Entry 6CAR (X-ray diffraction, 3.40 A resolution); this record covers chains A and N of the 23 polymer chains in the assembly.

# Chain A
Molecule: 16S Ribosomal RNA rRNA
Organism: Thermus thermophilus HB8
Sequence (1517 nucleotides; numbered 5 to 1544 plus 19 insertion-coded residues; 42 numbers in that range are skipped by the numbering (no residue carries them; nothing is unmodelled there); the number before each row is that of its first residue; a row labelled like 190A-190L holds insertion residues (190A, then the next letters in order)):
     5 UGGAGAGUCUGAUCCUGGCUCAGGGUGAACGCUGGCGGCGUGCCUAAGAC
    55 AUGCAAGUCGUGCGGG
    73 CCGCGGGGUUUU
    88 ACUCCG
    95 UGGUC
   101 AGCGGCGGACGGGUGAGUAACGCGUGGGU
  129A G
   130 ACCUACCCGGAAGAGGGGGACAACCCGGGGAAACUCGGGCUAAUCCCCCA
   180 UGUGGACCCGC
190A-190L CCCUUGGGGUGU
   191 GUCCAAAGGGCUUU
   216 GCCCGCUUCCGGAUGGGCCCGCGUCCCAUCAGCUAGUUGGUGGGGUAAUG
   266 GCCCACCAAGGCGACGACGGGUAGCCGGUCUGAGAGGAUGGCCGGCCACA
   316 GGGGCACUGAGACACGGGCCCCACUCCUACGGGAGGCAGCAGUUAGGAAU
   366 CUUCCGCAAUGGGCGCAAGCCUGACGGAGCGACGCCGCUUGGAGGAAGAA
   416 GCCCUUCGGGGUGUAAACUCCUGAA
   442 CCCGGGACGAAACCCCCGACGA
   474 GGGGACUGACGGUACCGGG
   494 GUAAUAGCGCCGGCCAACUCCGUGCCAGCAGCCXCGGUAAUACGGAGGGC
   544 GCGAGCGUUACCCGGAUUCACUGGGCGUAAAGGGCGUGUAGGCGGCCUGG
   594 GGCGUCCCAUGUGAAAGACCACGGCUCAACCGUGGGGGAGCGUGGGAUAC
   644 GCUCAGGCUAGACGGUGGGAGAGGGUGGUGGAAUUCCCGGAGUAGCGGUG
   694 AAAUGCGCAGAUACCGGGAGGAACGCCGAUGGCGAAGGCAGCCACCUGGU
   744 CCACCCGUGACGCUGAGGCGCGAAAGCGUGGGGAGCAAACCGGAUUAGAU
   794 ACCCGGGUAGUCCACGCCCUAAACGAUGCGCGCUAGGUCUCUGGGUCU
   848 CCUGGGGGCCGAAGCUAACGCGUUAAGCGCGCCGCCUGGGGAGUACGGCC
   898 GCAAGGCUGAAACUCAAAGGAAUUGACGGGGGCCCGCACAAGCGGUGGAG
   948 CAUGUGGUUUAAUUCGAAGXAACGCGAAGAACCUUACCAGGCCUUGACAU
   998 GCUAGG
 1003A G
  1004 AACCCGGGUGAAAGCCUGGGGUGCCCC
1030A-1030D GCGA
  1031 GGGGAGCCCUAGCACAGGUGCUGCAUGGCCGUCGUCAGCUCGUGCCGUGA
  1081 GGUGUUGGGUUAAGUCCCGCAACGAGCGCAACCCCCGCCGUUAGUUGCCA
  1131 GCGGUUCGGCCGGGCACUCUAACGGGACUGCCCGCGAAA
  1171 GCGGGAGGAAGGAGGGGACGACGUCUGGUCAGCAUGGCCCUUACGGCCUG
  1221 GGCGACACACGUGCUACAAUGCCCACUACAAAGCGAUGCCACCCGGCAAC
  1271 GGGGAGCUAAUCGCAAAAAGGUGGGCCCAGUUCGGAUUGGGGUCUGCAAC
  1321 CCGACCCCAUGAAGCCGGAAUCGCUAGUAAUCGCGGAUCAG
 1361A C
  1362 CAUGCCGCGGUGAAUACGUUCCCGGGCCUUGUACACACXGCCXGUXACGC
  1412 CAUGGGAGCGGGCUCUACCCGAAGUCGCCGGG
  1446 AGCCUACGGG
  1459 CAGGCGCCGAGGGUAGGGCCCGUGACUGGGGCGAAGUCGUAACAAGGUAG
  1509 CUGUACCGGAAGGUGCGGCUGGAUCACCUCCUUUCU
Unresolved in the structure: 1533-1538
Sequence notes: conflict C13 (U131313 in 55771382)
Modified / non-standard residues: PSU (pseudouridine-5'-monophosphate) at position 516, G7M (N7-methyl-guanosine-5'-monophosphate) at position 527, M2G (N2-dimethylguanosine-5'-monophosphate) at position 966, 5MC (5-methylcytidine-5'-monophosphate) at position 967, 2MG (2N-methylguanosine-5'-monophosphate) at position 1207, 5MC (5-methylcytidine-5'-monophosphate) at position 1400, 4OC (4n,o2'-methylcytidine-5'-monophosphate) at position 1402, 5MC (5-methylcytidine-5'-monophosphate) at position 1404, 5MC (5-methylcytidine-5'-monophosphate) at position 1407, UR3 (3-methyluridine-5'-monophoshate) at position 1498, MA6 (6N-dimethyladenosine-5'-monophoshate) at position 1518, MA6 (6N-dimethyladenosine-5'-monophoshate) at position 1519, PSU (pseudouridine-5'-monophosphate) at position 1540, PSU (pseudouridine-5'-monophosphate) at position 1541
Ion coordination: Mg2+ site 1 near G21 (its only coordinating residue here); Mg2+ site 2: C48, G115; Mg2+ site 3 near A59 (its only coordinating residue here); Mg2+ site 4: G61, U62; Mg2+ site 5: G70, U98; Mg2+ site 6: G107, G326; Mg2+ site 7: A109, G331; Mg2+ site 8: G117, G289; Mg2+ site 9: C121, G124, U125; Mg2+ site 10 near G146 (its only coordinating residue here); Mg2+ site 11 near A149 (its only coordinating residue here); Mg2+ site 12 near C175 (its only coordinating residue here); 90 more Mg2+ sites not listed
Ligand contacts: Sisomicin (SIS; (1S,2S,3R,4S,6R)-4,6-diamino-3-{[(2S,3R)-3-amino-6-(aminomethyl)-3,4-dihydro-2H-pyran-2-yl]oxy}-2-hydroxycyclohexyl 3-deoxy-4-C-methyl-3-(methylamino)-beta-L-arabinopyranoside): 5MC_1404, G1405, U1406, 5MC_1407, A1408, C1409, G1491, A1493, G1494, U1495, C1496
From the paper describing this entry:
  - binding site for Sisomicin: G1405, U1406, G1491, A1493, G1494, U1495
  - conformationally variable residues (side-chain flip): A1492, A1493

# Chain N
Name: 30S ribosomal protein S14 type Z
Organism: Thermus thermophilus (strain HB8 / ATCC 27634 / DSM 579)
Reference sequence: P0DOY6 (RS14Z_THET8); residue numbers follow UniProt; this construct covers 2-61
Amino-acid sequence (60 residues; row label = number of the first residue in the row):
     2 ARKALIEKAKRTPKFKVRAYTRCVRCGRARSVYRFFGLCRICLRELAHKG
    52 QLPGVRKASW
Ion coordination: Zn2+: Cys-24, Cys-27, Cys-40, Cys-43
Swiss-Prot annotation at these positions:
  - binding site (Zn(2+)): Cys-24, Cys-27, Cys-40, Cys-43

# Interface between chain A and chain N
Residue-residue contacts (69; chain A residue first):
  G973(A) / Arg-29(N)  hydrogen bond to the sugar
  G973(A) / Arg-41(N)  hydrogen bond to the phosphate
  A974(A) / Arg-29(N)  salt bridge to the phosphate
  A974(A) / Arg-31(N)  hydrogen bond to the base
  A974(A) / Ser-32(N)  phosphate contact
  A974(A) / Arg-41(N)  salt bridge to the phosphate
  A975(A) / Ser-32(N)  hydrogen bond to the sugar
  A975(A) / Tyr-34(N)  hydrogen bond to the base
  G976(A) / Arg-31(N)  phosphate contact
  G976(A) / Ser-32(N)  phosphate contact
  A977(A) / Arg-31(N)  salt bridge to the phosphate
  C979(A) / Val-18(N)  base contact
  C979(A) / Arg-19(N)  hydrogen bond to the base
  C980(A) / Val-18(N)  base contact
  C980(A) / Arg-19(N)  sugar contact
  C980(A) / Tyr-21(N)  sugar contact
  U981(A) / Leu-6(N)  phosphate contact
  U981(A) / Tyr-21(N)  sugar contact
  U982(A) / Arg-23(N)  salt bridge to the phosphate
  U982(A) / Ala-30(N)  phosphate contact
  A983(A) / Arg-3(N)  salt bridge to the phosphate
  A994(A) / Ala-5(N)  base contact
  A994(A) / Lys-11(N)  sugar contact
  C995(A) / Lys-4(N)  hydrogen bond to the base
  A1015(A) / Lys-15(N)  hydrogen bond to the phosphate
  G1047(A) / Lys-4(N)  salt bridge to the phosphate
  G1048(A) / Arg-3(N)  phosphate contact
  G1048(A) / Lys-4(N)  hydrogen bond to the phosphate
  U1049(A) / Ala-2(N)  base contact
  U1049(A) / Arg-3(N)  hydrogen bond to the sugar
  C1059(A) / Arg-45(N)  hydrogen bond to the phosphate
  C1060(A) / Arg-45(N)  salt bridge to the phosphate
  C1114(A) / Ser-60(N)  hydrogen bond to the sugar
  C1115(A) / Ser-60(N)  sugar contact
  C1115(A) / Trp-61(N)  sugar contact
  G1186(A) / Trp-61(N)  hydrogen bond to the base
  G1187(A) / Ser-60(N)  hydrogen bond to the base
  G1187(A) / Trp-61(N)  hydrogen bond to the sugar
  A1188(A) / Lys-58(N)  hydrogen bond to the phosphate
  A1188(A) / Ser-60(N)  hydrogen bond to the sugar
  C1189(A) / Lys-58(N)  salt bridge to the phosphate
  G1202(A) / Ala-2(N)  phosphate contact
  G1202(A) / Cys-27(N)  hydrogen bond to the sugar
  G1202(A) / Arg-29(N)  hydrogen bond to the sugar
  G1202(A) / Ile-42(N)  base contact
  G1202(A) / Cys-43(N)  hydrogen bond to the base
  G1202(A) / Glu-46(N)  hydrogen bond to the base
  C1203(A) / Ala-2(N)  hydrogen bond to the phosphate
  C1203(A) / Cys-27(N)  sugar contact
  G1216(A) / Arg-3(N)  salt bridge to the phosphate
  G1216(A) / Ala-5(N)  phosphate contact
  C1217(A) / Ala-5(N)  phosphate contact
  C1217(A) / Glu-8(N)  phosphate contact
  U1219(A) / Arg-19(N)  salt bridge to the phosphate
  G1316(A) / Lys-17(N)  salt bridge to the phosphate
  G1316(A) / Val-18(N)  phosphate contact
  C1317(A) / Phe-16(N)  stacking on the base
  C1317(A) / Lys-17(N)  phosphate contact
  C1317(A) / Arg-19(N)  base contact
  A1357(A) / Tyr-34(N)  sugar contact
  U1358(A) / Val-33(N)  sugar contact
  U1358(A) / Tyr-34(N)  sugar contact
  U1358(A) / Arg-35(N)  hydrogen bond to the phosphate
  C1359(A) / Thr-22(N)  hydrogen bond to the phosphate
  C1359(A) / Arg-35(N)  salt bridge to the phosphate
  A1360(A) / Val-18(N)  base contact
  A1360(A) / Arg-35(N)  salt bridge to the phosphate
  G1368(A) / Trp-61(N)  phosphate contact
  C1369(A) / Trp-61(N)  hydrogen bond to the phosphate
Other interface residues (no listed pair), chain A (41 interface residues in all): A996, A1016, C1218, A1318
Other interface residues (no listed pair), chain N (35 interface residues in all): Arg-26, Gly-28, Phe-36, Ala-59

# Overview
41 residues of chain A face 35 of chain N across their interface, with 25 hydrogen bonds, 13 salt bridges and
1 aromatic stacking contact. Among the polar pairs are A974(A)/Arg-31(N), A975(A)/Tyr-34(N) and
C979(A)/Arg-19(N). The paper reports a binding site for Sisomicin at G1405(A), U1406(A) and G1491(A) among
others; conformational variability at A1492(A) and A1493(A).
Chain A is 16S Ribosomal RNA rRNA (Thermus thermophilus HB8) and chain N is 30S ribosomal protein S14 type Z
(Thermus thermophilus (strain HB8 / ATCC 27634 / DSM 579)); the structure, Serial Femtosecond X-ray Crystal
Structure of 30S ribosomal subunit from Thermus thermophilus in complex with Sisomicin, was determined by
X-ray diffraction (same publication as 6CAS).
